Entry 8JMV (electron microscopy, 2.90 A resolution); this record covers chains A and Q of the 33 polymer chains in the assembly.

# Chain A (and Q)
Name: Flagella
Organism: Bacillus amyloliquefaciens
Notes: chain Q of this document is another copy of the same molecule, construct and numbering; everything in this record applies to it too
Chain sequence (328 residues; each row starts with the number of its first residue):
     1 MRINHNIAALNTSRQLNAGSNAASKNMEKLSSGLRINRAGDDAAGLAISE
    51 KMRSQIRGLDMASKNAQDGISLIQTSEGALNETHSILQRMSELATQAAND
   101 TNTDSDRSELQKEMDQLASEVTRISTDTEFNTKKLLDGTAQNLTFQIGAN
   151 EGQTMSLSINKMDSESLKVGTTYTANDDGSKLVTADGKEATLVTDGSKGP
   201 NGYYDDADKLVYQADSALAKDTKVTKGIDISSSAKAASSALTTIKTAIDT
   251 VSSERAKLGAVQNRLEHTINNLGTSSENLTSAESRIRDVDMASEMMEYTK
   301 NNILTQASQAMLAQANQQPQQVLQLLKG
Not modelled in the structure: 195-197, 328

# Chain A / chain Q interface
Contacting residue pairs - 10 pairs, chain A then chain Q:
  Asp41(A) - Arg89(Q)
  Asp42(A) - Gln96(Q)  hydrogen bond
  Ala44(A) - Gln96(Q)
  Ala44(A) - Asn102(Q)
  Ala44(A) - Leu110(Q)  hydrophobic
  Ala47(A) - Asp106(Q)
  Ile48(A) - Asp106(Q)
  Lys51(A) - Thr103(Q)  hydrogen bond
  Lys51(A) - Ser105(Q)  hydrogen bond
  Lys51(A) - Asp106(Q)  salt bridge
Interface residues without a listed pair, chain A (9 interface residues in all): Gly40, Ala43, Gly45
Interface residues without a listed pair, chain Q (8 interface residues in all): Glu109

# In short
9 residues of chain A face 8 of chain Q across their interface; the contacts include 3 hydrogen bonds and 1
salt bridge. Polar contacts include Lys51(A)-Asp106(Q), Asp42(A)-Gln96(Q) and Lys51(A)-Thr103(Q).
Both chains are Flagella (Bacillus amyloliquefaciens). Entry 8JMV (Flagellar fibrils from Bacillus
amyloliquefaciens) was determined by electron microscopy, deposited together with 8JMW.
